Entry 3WSW (X-ray diffraction, 2.30 A resolution); this record covers chains A and B of the 4 polymer chains in the assembly.

Chain A (and B):
Molecule: L-lactate dehydrogenase
From: Enterococcus mundtii
Notes: EC 1.1.1.27; chain B of this document is another copy of the same molecule, construct and numbering; everything in this record applies to it too
Sequence (322 residues; each row starts with the number of its first residue):
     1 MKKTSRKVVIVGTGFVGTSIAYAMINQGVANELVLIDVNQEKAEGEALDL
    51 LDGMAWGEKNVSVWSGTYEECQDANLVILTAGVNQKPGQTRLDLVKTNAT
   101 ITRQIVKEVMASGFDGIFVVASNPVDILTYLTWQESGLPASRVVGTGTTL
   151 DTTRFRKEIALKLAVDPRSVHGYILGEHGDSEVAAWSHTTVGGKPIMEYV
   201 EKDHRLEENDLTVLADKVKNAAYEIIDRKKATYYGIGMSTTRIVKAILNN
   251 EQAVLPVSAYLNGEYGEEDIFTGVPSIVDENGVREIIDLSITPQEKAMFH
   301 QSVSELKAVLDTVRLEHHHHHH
Disordered / not traced: 1-2, 319-322 (chain B: 1-2, 316-322)
Small-molecule neighbours:
  - 1,6-di-O-phosphono-beta-D-fructofuranose (FBP): R156, R168, S169, V170, H171, Y173, V254
  - NAD (nicotinamide-adenine-dinucleotide): V11, G12, T13, G14, F15, V16, D37, V38, N39, Y68, T80, A81, G82, V83, N84, I101, I105, A121, S122, N123, V125, T146, L150, T232, I236

Interface between chain A and chain B:
Pairs across the interface - 114 pairs, chain A then chain B:
  F15(A) - F15(B)  hydrophobic
  T18(A) - Y234(B)  hydrogen bond
  S19(A) - Y22(B)
  Y22(A) - S19(B)
  Y22(A) - Y22(B)  hydrophobic
  Y22(A) - A23(B)
  Y22(A) - Y234(B)  hydrogen bond (side chain-backbone)
  Y22(A) - G237(B)
  Y22(A) - M238(B)  hydrogen bond (side chain-backbone)
  A23(A) - Y22(B)
  A23(A) - N26(B)
  I25(A) - M238(B)  hydrophobic
  N26(A) - A23(B)
  N26(A) - N26(B)
  N26(A) - Q27(B)  hydrogen bond
  N26(A) - M238(B)
  Q27(A) - N26(B)  hydrogen bond
  Q27(A) - E58(B)
  E41(A) - R228(B)
  K42(A) - R228(B)
  E44(A) - R228(B)
  G45(A) - R228(B)
  E46(A) - K229(B)  salt bridge
  E46(A) - Y234(B)
  L48(A) - K157(B)
  L48(A) - I225(B)  hydrophobic
  D49(A) - I225(B)
  D49(A) - K229(B)  salt bridge
  D49(A) - T232(B)
  D49(A) - Y233(B)  hydrogen bond (side chain-backbone)
  D49(A) - Y234(B)  hydrogen bond (side chain-backbone)
  D49(A) - G235(B)  hydrogen bond (side chain-backbone)
  L50(A) - Y234(B)  hydrophobic
  L51(A) - K157(B)
  D52(A) - T153(B)  hydrogen bond (backbone-side chain)
  D52(A) - R154(B)  salt bridge
  D52(A) - K157(B)  salt bridge
  D52(A) - I225(B)
  G53(A) - T153(B)
  G53(A) - M238(B)
  M54(A) - T153(B)
  M54(A) - R168(B)
  A55(A) - T153(B)  hydrogen bond (backbone-side chain)
  A55(A) - R156(B)
  A55(A) - R168(B)
  W56(A) - T149(B)  hydrogen bond (side chain-backbone)
  W56(A) - T152(B)
  W56(A) - T153(B)
  W56(A) - R156(B)
  W56(A) - S239(B)
  W56(A) - R242(B)
  W56(A) - L255(B)  hydrophobic
  G57(A) - R168(B)
  G57(A) - M238(B)
  E58(A) - Q27(B)
  E58(A) - R168(B)  hydrogen bond (backbone-side chain)
  E58(A) - K245(B)  salt bridge
  K59(A) - R168(B)
  N60(A) - D166(B)  hydrogen bond
  N60(A) - P167(B)
  N60(A) - R168(B)
  T149(A) - W56(B)  hydrogen bond (backbone-side chain)
  T153(A) - D52(B)  hydrogen bond (side chain-backbone)
  T153(A) - G53(B)
  T153(A) - M54(B)
  T153(A) - A55(B)
  T153(A) - W56(B)
  R154(A) - D52(B)  salt bridge
  R156(A) - A55(B)
  R156(A) - W56(B)
  K157(A) - L48(B)
  K157(A) - L51(B)
  K157(A) - D52(B)  salt bridge
  D166(A) - N60(B)  hydrogen bond
  P167(A) - A55(B)  hydrophobic
  P167(A) - N60(B)
  R168(A) - M54(B)
  R168(A) - A55(B)
  R168(A) - G57(B)
  R168(A) - E58(B)  hydrogen bond (side chain-backbone)
  R168(A) - K59(B)
  R168(A) - N60(B)
  I225(A) - G45(B)
  I225(A) - L48(B)  hydrophobic
  I225(A) - D49(B)
  I225(A) - D52(B)
  R228(A) - E41(B)
  R228(A) - K42(B)
  R228(A) - E44(B)
  R228(A) - G45(B)
  K229(A) - K42(B)
  K229(A) - G45(B)
  K229(A) - E46(B)  salt bridge
  K229(A) - D49(B)  salt bridge
  T232(A) - D49(B)
  Y233(A) - D49(B)  hydrogen bond (backbone-side chain)
  Y234(A) - T18(B)  hydrogen bond
  Y234(A) - S19(B)
  Y234(A) - Y22(B)  hydrogen bond (backbone-side chain)
  Y234(A) - E46(B)
  Y234(A) - D49(B)  hydrogen bond (backbone-side chain)
  Y234(A) - L50(B)  hydrophobic
  G235(A) - D49(B)  hydrogen bond (backbone-side chain)
  G237(A) - Y22(B)
  M238(A) - Y22(B)  hydrogen bond (backbone-side chain)
  M238(A) - I25(B)  hydrophobic
  M238(A) - N26(B)
  M238(A) - G53(B)
  M238(A) - W56(B)
  M238(A) - G57(B)
  S239(A) - W56(B)  hydrogen bond
  R242(A) - W56(B)
  K245(A) - E58(B)  salt bridge
  L255(A) - W56(B)  hydrophobic
Also at the interface, not in a pair above, chain A (51 interface residues in all): T152, L161, A231, P256
Also at the interface, not in a pair above, chain B (50 interface residues in all): E224, P256

Overview:
51 residues of chain A and 50 residues of chain B are in contact; the contacts include 24 hydrogen bonds and
10 salt bridges. Among the polar pairs are E46(A)-K229(B), D49(A)-K229(B) and D52(A)-R154(B). Ligands of chain
A: NAD and 1,6-di-O-phosphono-beta-D-fructofuranose.
Chain A and chain B are both L-lactate dehydrogenase (Enterococcus mundtii); the structure, Crystal structure
of minor L-lactate dehydrogenase from Enterococcus mundtii in the ligands-bound form, was determined by X-ray
diffraction, deposited together with 3WSV.
